PDB entry 7TAX | electron microscopy, 2.80 A resolution | chains A and B of the 14 polymer chains in the assembly

== Chain A ==
Molecule: CRISPR-associated protein Csy1
UniProtKB: Q02ML9 (CSY1_PSEAB); residues 1-434 here = UniProt positions 1-434
Chain sequence (434 residues; numbered 1 to 434; the number before each row is that of its first residue):
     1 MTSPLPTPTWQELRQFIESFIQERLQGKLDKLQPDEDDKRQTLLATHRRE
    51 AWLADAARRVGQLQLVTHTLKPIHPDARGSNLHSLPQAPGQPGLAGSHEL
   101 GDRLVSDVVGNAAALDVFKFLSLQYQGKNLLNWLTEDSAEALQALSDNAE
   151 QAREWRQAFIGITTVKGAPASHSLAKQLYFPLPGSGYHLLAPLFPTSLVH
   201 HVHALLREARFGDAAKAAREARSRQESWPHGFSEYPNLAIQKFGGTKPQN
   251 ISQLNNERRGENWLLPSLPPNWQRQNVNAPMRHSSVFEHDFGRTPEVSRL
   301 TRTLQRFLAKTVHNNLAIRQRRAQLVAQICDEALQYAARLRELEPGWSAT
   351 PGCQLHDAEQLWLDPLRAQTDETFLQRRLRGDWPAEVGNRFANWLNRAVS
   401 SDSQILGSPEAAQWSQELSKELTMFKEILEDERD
Disordered / not traced: 1-7

== Chain B ==
Molecule: CRISPR type I-F/YPEST-associated protein Csy2
UniProtKB: B3G161 (B3G161_PSEAI); residues 1-327 here = UniProt positions 1-327
Chain sequence (327 residues; numbered 1 to 327; the number before each row is that of its first residue):
     1 MSVTDPEALLLLPRLSIQNANAISSPLTWGFPSPGAFTGFVHALQRRVGI
    51 SLDIELDGVGIVCHRFEAQISQPAGKRTKVFNLTRNPLNRDGSTAAIVEE
   101 GRAHLEVSLLLGVHGDGLDDHPAQEIARQVQEQAGAMRLAGGSILPWCNE
   151 RFPAPNAELLMLGGSDEQRRKNQRRLTRRLLPGFALVSREALLQQHLETL
   201 RTTLPEATTLDALLDLCRINFEPPATSSEEEASPPDAAWQVRDKPGWLVP
   251 IPAGYNALSPLYLPGEVRNARDRETPLRFVENLFGLGEWLSPHRVAALSD
   301 LLWYHHAEPDKGLYRWSTPRFVEHAIA
Disordered / not traced: 1-2, 225-238, 323-327

== Interface between chain A and chain B ==
Residue-residue contacts - 187 pairs, chain A then chain B:
  His68(A) with Leu258(B); Glu281(B)
  His74(A) with Val98(B)
  Pro75(A) with Val98(B)
  Ser80(A) with Phe279(B)
  Leu82(A) with Leu258(B); Ser259(B)
  Ser84(A) with Leu258(B), hydrogen bond (side chain-backbone)
  Pro86(A) with Asn256(B); Ala257(B); Leu258(B); Glu281(B)
  Gln87(A) with Asn256(B), hydrogen bond (backbone-side chain)
  Pro89(A) with Asn256(B); Leu313(B), hydrophobic
  Gln91(A) with Leu313(B); Arg315(B), hydrogen bond
  Pro92(A) with Glu190(B); Gln194(B)
  Gly93(A) with Glu190(B); Leu193(B); Gln194(B), hydrogen bond (backbone-side chain); Gly285(B)
  Leu94(A) with Thr209(B); Leu283(B), hydrophobic; Phe284(B); Arg315(B)
  Ala95(A) with Thr209(B); Leu283(B); Phe284(B), hydrogen bond (backbone-backbone)
  Ser97(A) with Glu281(B)
  His98(A) with Asn256(B); Leu283(B)
  Glu99(A) with Thr208(B); Thr209(B)
  Arg103(A) with Thr208(B)
  Pro169(A) with Tyr262(B); Val267(B); Arg268(B), hydrogen bond (backbone-backbone)
  Ala170(A) with Arg268(B)
  Ser171(A) with Arg268(B), hydrogen bond (backbone-backbone); Asn269(B); Phe279(B)
  Gln177(A) with Asn269(B), hydrogen bond (side chain-backbone); Ala270(B); Arg271(B), hydrogen bond (side chain-backbone); Leu277(B)
  Tyr179(A) with Arg271(B); Asp272(B), hydrogen bond; Thr275(B)
  Phe180(A) with His305(B); Ala307(B), hydrophobic; Tyr314(B); Arg315(B); Trp316(B), hydrophobic
  Pro181(A) with His42(B); His305(B); Ala307(B)
  Leu182(A) with Pro309(B), hydrophobic
  Pro183(A) with Ala307(B)
  Tyr187(A) with His42(B), hydrogen bond; Arg46(B), hydrogen bond; Thr275(B); Pro276(B)
  His188(A) with Leu261(B); Thr275(B); Pro276(B); Pro309(B); Tyr314(B), hydrogen bond
  Leu189(A) with Arg271(B); Asp272(B); Thr275(B); Pro276(B), hydrogen bond (backbone-backbone); Leu277(B), hydrophobic
  Leu190(A) with Tyr255(B), hydrophobic; Arg278(B); Tyr314(B), hydrophobic
  Ala191(A) with Arg278(B), hydrogen bond (backbone-backbone); Phe279(B); Val280(B), hydrogen bond (backbone-backbone)
  Pro192(A) with Val280(B)
  Leu193(A) with Phe279(B), hydrophobic; Val280(B), hydrogen bond (backbone-backbone)
  Phe194(A) with Pro26(B), hydrophobic
  Pro195(A) with Pro26(B)
  Leu198(A) with Phe284(B), hydrophobic
  Val199(A) with Pro26(B); Leu27(B), hydrophobic
  His201(A) with Leu210(B)
  Val202(A) with Leu27(B), hydrophobic; Leu210(B), hydrophobic
  Leu205(A) with Asp211(B); Leu214(B), hydrophobic
  Ala218(A) with Trp239(B)
  Ala221(A) with Trp239(B)
  Arg222(A) with Phe221(B); Trp239(B)
  Glu226(A) with Trp239(B), hydrogen bond (backbone-side chain)
  Trp228(A) with Pro223(B)
  Gly231(A) with Phe221(B)
  Phe232(A) with Asn220(B); Phe221(B), hydrogen bond (backbone-backbone)
  Ser233(A) with Arg218(B); Ile219(B)
  Glu234(A) with Arg77(B), salt bridge; Ile219(B), hydrogen bond (backbone-backbone); Phe221(B)
  Tyr235(A) with Arg77(B), hydrogen bond (backbone-side chain); Leu214(B); Arg218(B)
  Pro236(A) with Arg77(B); Ile219(B), hydrophobic
  Asn237(A) with Trp29(B), hydrogen bond (backbone-side chain); Lys79(B)
  Leu238(A) with Thr78(B); Lys79(B), hydrogen bond (backbone-backbone)
  Ala239(A) with Trp29(B); Lys79(B); Phe81(B), hydrophobic
  Ile240(A) with Thr78(B); Lys79(B), hydrogen bond (backbone-backbone); Phe81(B); Glu99(B)
  Gln241(A) with Glu99(B)
  Lys242(A) with Glu99(B)
  Asn262(A) with Pro26(B), hydrogen bond (side chain-backbone)
  Leu264(A) with Ile23(B), hydrophobic; Ser25(B); Pro26(B); Leu27(B); Thr28(B); Trp29(B); Phe81(B), hydrophobic
  Leu265(A) with Leu27(B), hydrogen bond (backbone-backbone); Thr28(B); Trp29(B), hydrogen bond (backbone-backbone); Leu214(B), hydrophobic
  Pro266(A) with Trp29(B)
  Ser267(A) with Trp29(B), hydrogen bond (backbone-backbone); Gly30(B); Phe31(B), hydrogen bond (backbone-backbone); Val249(B); Pro250(B), hydrogen bond (side chain-backbone); Ile251(B)
  Leu268(A) with Trp29(B), hydrophobic; Gly30(B); Phe66(B), hydrophobic; Trp247(B), hydrogen bond (backbone-side chain); Val249(B); Trp289(B)
  Pro269(A) with Cys63(B), hydrophobic; Phe66(B), hydrophobic; Trp247(B); Trp289(B)
  Pro270(A) with Phe184(B), hydrophobic; Trp247(B), hydrophobic; Trp289(B)
  Asn271(A) with Cys63(B), hydrogen bond (side chain-backbone); His64(B), hydrogen bond (side chain-backbone); Arg65(B); Phe66(B)
  Trp272(A) with Phe66(B), hydrophobic
  Arg274(A) with His64(B), hydrogen bond (side chain-backbone); Arg65(B)
  Arg306(A) with Gln240(B)
  Phe307(A) with Asp243(B)
  Arg321(A) with Lys244(B), hydrogen bond (side chain-backbone); Pro245(B)
  Gln328(A) with Pro245(B), hydrogen bond (side chain-backbone)
  Cys330(A) with Arg294(B)
  Asp331(A) with Arg294(B), salt bridge
  Leu334(A) with His293(B)
  Gln335(A) with Leu181(B), hydrogen bond (side chain-backbone); Pro182(B); Gly183(B), hydrogen bond (side chain-backbone); Ser291(B), hydrogen bond; Pro292(B)
  Ala338(A) with Leu181(B), hydrophobic; Pro182(B), hydrophobic
  Ile428(A) with Arg174(B); His293(B)
  Asp431(A) with Arg174(B); Arg178(B), hydrogen bond (backbone-side chain)
  Glu432(A) with Arg178(B), hydrogen bond (backbone-side chain)
  Asp434(A) with Lys171(B); Arg175(B), salt bridge; Arg178(B), hydrogen bond (backbone-side chain)
Also at the interface, not in a pair above, chain A (96 interface residues in all): Gly96, His172, Leu178, Arg210, Gln225, His230, Phe243, Trp263, Thr303, Ala327, Glu332, Met424, Glu427, Arg433
Also at the interface, not in a pair above, chain B (96 interface residues in all): Ile70, Val80, Ile97, Glu206, Leu213, Gly246, Ala253, Glu266, Asn282, Leu286, His306

== Overview ==
The chain A/chain B interface involves 96 residues from each chain, with 42 hydrogen bonds and 3 salt bridges.
Among the polar pairs are Glu234(A)-Arg77(B), Asp331(A)-Arg294(B) and Asp434(A)-Arg175(B).
Here chain A is CRISPR-associated protein Csy1 and chain B is CRISPR type I-F/YPEST-associated protein Csy2.
Entry 7TAX (Cryo-EM structure of the Csy-AcrIF24-promoter DNA complex) was determined by electron microscopy
together with 7T3J, 7T3K, 7T3L and 7TAW from the same study.
